PDB entry 6RXC | X-ray diffraction, 2.10 A resolution | chains A and D of the 4 polymer chains in the assembly

# Chain A
Protein: Pteridine reductase 1
Source organism: Leishmania major
Notes: EC 1.5.1.33
UniProt: Q01782 (PTR1_LEIMA); residues 1-288 here = UniProt positions 1-288
Amino-acid sequence (291 residues; numbered -2 to 288; the number before each row is that of its first residue; numbers below 1 keep their minus sign (Gly-2 is residue -2)):
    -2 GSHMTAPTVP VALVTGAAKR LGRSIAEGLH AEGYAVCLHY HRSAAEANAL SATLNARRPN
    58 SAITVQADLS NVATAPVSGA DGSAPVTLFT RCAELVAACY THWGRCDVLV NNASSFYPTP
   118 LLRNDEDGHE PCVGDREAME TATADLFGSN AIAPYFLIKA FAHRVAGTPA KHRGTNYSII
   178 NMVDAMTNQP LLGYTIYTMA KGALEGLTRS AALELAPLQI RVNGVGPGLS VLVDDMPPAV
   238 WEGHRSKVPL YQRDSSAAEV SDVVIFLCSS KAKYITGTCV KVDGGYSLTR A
Not modelled in the structure: -2 to 4, 74-80, 122-132, 230-232
Sequence notes: expression tag (-2 to 0); conflict Val162 (Phe in Q01782)
Ligand contacts:
  - KMK (methyl 1-[4-[[2,4-bis(azanyl)pteridin-6-yl]methyl-(3-oxidanylpropyl)amino]phenyl]carbonylpiperidine-4-carboxylate): Arg17, Ser111, Ser112, Phe113, Asp181, Leu188, Tyr191, Tyr194, Gly225, Leu226, Leu229
  - NADPH (NDP; NADPH dihydro-nicotinamide-adenine-dinucleotide phosphate): Gly13, Ala15, Lys16, Arg17, Leu18, Gly19, His36, Tyr37, His38, Arg39, Ser40, Ala64, Asp65, Leu66, Ser67, Asn109, Ala110, Ser111, Ser112, Asp142, Ser146, Met179, Val180, Asp181, Tyr194, Lys198, Pro224, Gly225, Leu226, Ser227
Swiss-Prot annotation at these positions:
  - active site: Tyr194 (Proton acceptor)
  - binding site (substrate): Ser175

# Chain D
Protein: Pteridine reductase 1
Source organism: Leishmania major
Notes: EC 1.5.1.33
UniProt: Q01782 (PTR1_LEIMA); residues 1-288 here = UniProt positions 1-288
Amino-acid sequence (291 residues; each row starts with the number of its first residue; numbers below 1 keep their minus sign (Gly-2 is residue -2)):
    -2 GSHMTAPTVP VALVTGAAKR LGRSIAEGLH AEGYAVCLHY HRSAAEANAL SATLNARRPN
    58 SAITVQADLS NVATAPVSGA DGSAPVTLFT RCAELVAACY THWGRCDVLV NNASSFYPTP
   118 LLRNDEDGHE PCVGDREAME TATADLFGSN AIAPYFLIKA FAHRVAGTPA KHRGTNYSII
   178 NMVDAMTNQP LLGYTIYTMA KGALEGLTRS AALELAPLQI RVNGVGPGLS VLVDDMPPAV
   238 WEGHRSKVPL YQRDSSAAEV SDVVIFLCSS KAKYITGTCV KVDGGYSLTR A
Not modelled in the structure: -2 to 4, 74-81, 121-134, 231-236
Sequence notes: expression tag (-2 to 0); conflict Val162 (Phe in Q01782)
Modified positions: Cys276 (S-oxy cysteine; CSX)
Ligand contacts:
  - KMK (methyl 1-[4-[[2,4-bis(azanyl)pteridin-6-yl]methyl-(3-oxidanylpropyl)amino]phenyl]carbonylpiperidine-4-carboxylate): Arg17, Ser111, Ser112, Phe113, Asp181, Leu188, Tyr191, Tyr194, Gly225, Leu226, Leu229, Val237, His241
  - NADPH (NDP; NADPH dihydro-nicotinamide-adenine-dinucleotide phosphate): Gly13, Lys16, Arg17, Leu18, Gly19, His36, Tyr37, His38, Arg39, Ser40, Ala64, Asp65, Leu66, Ser67, Asn109, Ala110, Ser111, Ser112, Asp142, Ser146, Asn147, Met179, Val180, Asp181, Tyr194, Lys198, Pro224, Gly225, Leu226, Ser227, Val228
Swiss-Prot annotation at these positions:
  - active site: Tyr194 (Proton acceptor)
  - binding site (substrate): Ser175

# Interface between chain A and chain D
Residue-residue contacts (33):
  Met183(A) with Arg287(D), hydrogen bond (backbone-side chain)
  Asn185(A) with Leu285(D)
  Gln186(A) with Gln186(D); Ser284(D); Leu285(D); Thr286(D), hydrogen bond (side chain-backbone); Arg287(D), hydrogen bond (backbone-side chain)
  Pro187(A) with Leu285(D); Arg287(D)
  Leu188(A) with Arg287(D)
  Lys244(A) with Ala288(D)
  Tyr283(A) with Arg287(D); Ala288(D), hydrogen bond (side chain-backbone)
  Ser284(A) with Gln186(D)
  Leu285(A) with Asn185(D); Gln186(D); Pro187(D)
  Thr286(A) with Gln186(D), hydrogen bond (backbone-side chain); Thr286(D); Arg287(D); Ala288(D), hydrogen bond (side chain-backbone)
  Arg287(A) with Met183(D), hydrogen bond (side chain-backbone); Gln186(D), hydrogen bond (side chain-backbone); Pro187(D); Leu188(D); Tyr283(D); Thr286(D); Arg287(D); Ala288(D), hydrogen bond (backbone-backbone)
  Ala288(A) with Lys244(D); Tyr283(D), hydrogen bond (backbone-side chain); Thr286(D), hydrogen bond (backbone-side chain); Arg287(D)

# Overview
The chain A/chain D interface involves 12 residues from each chain; the contacts include 11 hydrogen bonds.
Polar pairs include Met183(A)-Arg287(D), Gln186(A)-Thr286(D) and Gln186(A)-Arg287(D). Bound to chain A: NADPH
and compound KMK. Bound to chain D: NADPH and compound KMK.
Here chain A is Pteridine reductase 1 and chain D is Pteridine reductase 1, both from Leishmania major. Entry
6RXC (Leishmania major pteridine reductase 1 (LmPTR1) in complex with inhibitor 4 (NMT-C0026)) was determined
by X-ray diffraction together with 6RX0, 6RX5 and 6RX6 from the same study.
